Entry 9DJ7 (electron microscopy, 3.80 A resolution); this record covers chains A and B of the 3 polymer chains in the assembly.

== Chain A ==
Molecule: Dynein heavy chain, cytoplasmic
From: Saccharomyces cerevisiae
UniProtKB: P36022 (DYHC_YEAST); the construct has insertions or renumbered stretches relative to UniProt, so the offset changes along the chain: 1220-1494 = UniProt 1218-1492; 1510-4092 = UniProt 1510-4092
Amino-acid sequence (2875 residues; each row starts with the number of its first residue; note: 15 numbers in that range are skipped by the numbering (no residue carries them; nothing is unmodelled there); a row labelled like 1494A-1494Q holds insertion residues (1494A, then the next letters in order)):
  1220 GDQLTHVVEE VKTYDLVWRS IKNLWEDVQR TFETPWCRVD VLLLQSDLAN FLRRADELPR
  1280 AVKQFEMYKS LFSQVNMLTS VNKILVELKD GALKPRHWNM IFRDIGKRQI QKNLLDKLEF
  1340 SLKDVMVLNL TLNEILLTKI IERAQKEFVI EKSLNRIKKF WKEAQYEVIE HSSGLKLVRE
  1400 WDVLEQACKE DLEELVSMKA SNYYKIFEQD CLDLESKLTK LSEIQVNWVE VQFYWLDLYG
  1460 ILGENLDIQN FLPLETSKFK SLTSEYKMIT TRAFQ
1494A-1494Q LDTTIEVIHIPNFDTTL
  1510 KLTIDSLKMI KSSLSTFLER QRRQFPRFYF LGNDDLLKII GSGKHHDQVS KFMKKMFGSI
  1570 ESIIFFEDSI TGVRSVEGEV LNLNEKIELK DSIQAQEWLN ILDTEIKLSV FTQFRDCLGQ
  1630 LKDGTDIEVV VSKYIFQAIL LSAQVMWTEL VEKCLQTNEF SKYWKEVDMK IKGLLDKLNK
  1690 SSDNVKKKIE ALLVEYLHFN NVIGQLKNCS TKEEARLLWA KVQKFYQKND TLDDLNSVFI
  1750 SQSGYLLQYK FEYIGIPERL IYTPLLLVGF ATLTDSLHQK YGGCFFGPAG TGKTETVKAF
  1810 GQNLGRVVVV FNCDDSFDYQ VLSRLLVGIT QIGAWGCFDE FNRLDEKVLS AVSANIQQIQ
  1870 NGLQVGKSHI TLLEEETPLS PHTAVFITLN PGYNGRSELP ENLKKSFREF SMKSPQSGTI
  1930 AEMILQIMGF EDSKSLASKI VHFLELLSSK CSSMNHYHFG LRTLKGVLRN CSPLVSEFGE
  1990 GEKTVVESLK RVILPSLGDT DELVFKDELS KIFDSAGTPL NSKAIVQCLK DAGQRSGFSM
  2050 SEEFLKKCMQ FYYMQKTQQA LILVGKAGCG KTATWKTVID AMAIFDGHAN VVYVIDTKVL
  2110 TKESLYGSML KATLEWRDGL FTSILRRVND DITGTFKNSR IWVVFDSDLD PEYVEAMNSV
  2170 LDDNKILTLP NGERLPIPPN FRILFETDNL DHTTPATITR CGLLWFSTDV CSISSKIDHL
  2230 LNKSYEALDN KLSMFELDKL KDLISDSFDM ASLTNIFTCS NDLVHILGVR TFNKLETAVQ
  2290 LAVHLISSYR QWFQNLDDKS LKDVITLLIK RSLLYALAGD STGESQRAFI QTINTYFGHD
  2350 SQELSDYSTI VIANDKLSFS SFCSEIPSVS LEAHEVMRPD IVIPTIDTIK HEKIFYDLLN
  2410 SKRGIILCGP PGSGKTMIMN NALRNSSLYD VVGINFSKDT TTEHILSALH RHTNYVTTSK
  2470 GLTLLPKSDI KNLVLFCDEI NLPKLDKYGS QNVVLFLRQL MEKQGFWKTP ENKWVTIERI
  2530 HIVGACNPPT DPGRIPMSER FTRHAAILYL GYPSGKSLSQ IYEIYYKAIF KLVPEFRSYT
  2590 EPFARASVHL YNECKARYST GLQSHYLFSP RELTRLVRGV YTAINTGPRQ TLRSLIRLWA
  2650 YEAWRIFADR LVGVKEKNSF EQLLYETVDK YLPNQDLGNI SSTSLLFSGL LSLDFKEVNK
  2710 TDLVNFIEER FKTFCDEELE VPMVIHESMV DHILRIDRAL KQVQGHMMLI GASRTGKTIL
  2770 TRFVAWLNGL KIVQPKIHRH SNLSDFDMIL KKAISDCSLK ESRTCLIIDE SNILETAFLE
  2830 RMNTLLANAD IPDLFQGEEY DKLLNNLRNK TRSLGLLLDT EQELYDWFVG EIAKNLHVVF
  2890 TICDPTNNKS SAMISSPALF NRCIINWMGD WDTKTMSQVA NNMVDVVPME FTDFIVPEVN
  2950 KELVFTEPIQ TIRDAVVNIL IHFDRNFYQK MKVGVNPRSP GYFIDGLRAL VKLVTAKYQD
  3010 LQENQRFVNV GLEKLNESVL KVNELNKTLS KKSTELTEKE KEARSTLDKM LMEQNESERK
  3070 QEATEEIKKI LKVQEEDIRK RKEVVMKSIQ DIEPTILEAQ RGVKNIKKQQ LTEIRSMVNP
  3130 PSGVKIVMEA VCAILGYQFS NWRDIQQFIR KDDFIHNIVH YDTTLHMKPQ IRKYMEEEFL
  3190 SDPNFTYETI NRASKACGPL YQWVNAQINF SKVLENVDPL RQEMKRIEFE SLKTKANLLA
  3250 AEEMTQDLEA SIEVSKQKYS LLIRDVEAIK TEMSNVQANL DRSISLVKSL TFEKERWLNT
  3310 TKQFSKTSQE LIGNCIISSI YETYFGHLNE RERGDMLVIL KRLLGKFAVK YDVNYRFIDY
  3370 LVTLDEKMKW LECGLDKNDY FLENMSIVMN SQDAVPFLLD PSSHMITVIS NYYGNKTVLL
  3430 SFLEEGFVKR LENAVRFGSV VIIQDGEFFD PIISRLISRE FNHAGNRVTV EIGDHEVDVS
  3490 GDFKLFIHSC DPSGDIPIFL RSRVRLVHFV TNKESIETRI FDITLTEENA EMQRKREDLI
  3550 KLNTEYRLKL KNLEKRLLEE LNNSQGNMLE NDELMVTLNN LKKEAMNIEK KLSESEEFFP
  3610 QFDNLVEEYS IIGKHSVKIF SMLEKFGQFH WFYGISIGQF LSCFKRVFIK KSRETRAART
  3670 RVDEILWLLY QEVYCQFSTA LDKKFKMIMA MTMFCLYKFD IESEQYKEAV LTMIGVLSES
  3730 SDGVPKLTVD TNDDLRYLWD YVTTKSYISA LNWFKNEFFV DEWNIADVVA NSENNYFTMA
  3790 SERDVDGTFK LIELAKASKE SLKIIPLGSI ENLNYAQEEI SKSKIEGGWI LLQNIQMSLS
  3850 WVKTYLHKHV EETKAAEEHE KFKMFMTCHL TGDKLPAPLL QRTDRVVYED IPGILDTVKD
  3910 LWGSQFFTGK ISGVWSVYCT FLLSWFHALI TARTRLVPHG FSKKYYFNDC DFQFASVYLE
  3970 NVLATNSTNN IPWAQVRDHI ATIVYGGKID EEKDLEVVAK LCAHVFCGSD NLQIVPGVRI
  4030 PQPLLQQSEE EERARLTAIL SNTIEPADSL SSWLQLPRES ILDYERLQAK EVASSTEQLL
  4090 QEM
Unresolved in the structure: 1220-1432, 1494A-1494Q, 2026, 2238-2244, 2347-2348, 2362-2365, 2468-2470, 2683-2685, 3035-3288, 3574-3581, 3660-3668, 3738-3739, 3862-3867, 3915-3921, 4092
Differences from the reference sequence: conflict Gly-1220 (Asn1218 in P36022), Phe-1575 (Leu in P36022), Ser-1578 (Phe in P36022), Glu-1668 (Gln in P36022), Val-1777 (Ile in P36022), Val-1984 (Ile in P36022), Val-2936 (Ile in P36022), Gln-3266 (Arg in P36022), Gly-3343 (Ala in P36022), Val-3444 (Ile in P36022), Arg-3556 (Lys in P36022), Asp-3742 (Asn in P36022), Val-3895 (Phe in P36022), Asp-4072 (Asn in P36022)
Metal / ion sites: Mg2+: Thr-1803, Asp-1848 (together with ADP)
Ligand contacts:
  - ADP (adenosine-5'-diphosphate), molecule 1: Leu-1769, Ile-1770, Gly-1799, Thr-1800, Gly-1801, Lys-1802, Thr-1803, Glu-1804, Asp-1848, Glu-1849, Thr-1897, Ile-1929, Leu-1970, Arg-1971, Lys-1974, Asp-2172, Arg-2209
  - ADP, molecule 2: Val-2391, Ile-2392, Pro-2393, Thr-2394, Thr-2397, Pro-2420, Gly-2421, Ser-2422, Gly-2423, Lys-2424, Thr-2425, Met-2426, Pro-2562, Ile-2570, Tyr-2571, Tyr-2574, Pro-2619, Arg-2620, Thr-2623
  - ADP, molecule 3: Val-2730, Pro-2731, Met-2732, Val-2733, His-2735, Ser-2762, Arg-2763, Thr-2764, Gly-2765, Lys-2766, Thr-2767, Ile-2768, Thr-2890, Cys-2892, Trp-2920, Val-2928, Ile-2993, Arg-2997, Arg-3512
  - ATP (adenosine-5'-triphosphate): Phe-2047, Ser-2048, Phe-2053, Lys-2075, Ala-2076, Gly-2077, Cys-2078, Gly-2079, Lys-2080, Thr-2081, Ala-2082, Glu-2195, Val-2219, Cys-2220, Ser-2224, Lys-2225, His-2228, Leu-2229, Arg-2507, Glu-2511, Arg-2549, Arg-2552
From the paper describing this entry:
  - mutagenesis - D2868K: increased catalytic activity
  - mutagenesis - D2868K: unchanged binding to Lis1 (citing earlier work)

== Chain B ==
Molecule: Nuclear distribution protein PAC1
From: Saccharomyces cerevisiae
UniProtKB: P39946 (LIS1_YEAST); numbering as in UniProt (aligned over 1-494)
Amino-acid sequence (495 residues; each row starts with the number of its first residue; numbering starts at 0):
     0 GMTNWQQQLP LTDTQKNELD KSVLRYLNWN YKQTVRHEHA QDYESVRHAI VTLSGFLLQE
    60 SVDRQEFISN NDTSNESMVD IDELLLPKKW NSIVRLQKKI IELEQNTETL VSQIKDLNTQ
   120 VSELAQFKPT TSNGTSAHNV LKWIPRNLPS CLINVESSVT SVKLHPNLPI VFVATDHGKL
   180 YAFDLFNYTI PLASLQSHTK AITSMDVLFT NYTNSSKKNY LVIVTASKDL QIHVFKWVSE
   240 ECKFQQIRSL LGHEHIVSAV KIWQKNNDVH IASCSRDQTV KIWDFHNGWS LKTFQPHSQW
   300 VRSIDVLGDY IISGSHDTTL RLTHWPSGNG LSVGTGHEFP IEKVKFIHFI EDSPEIRFRT
   360 PSTDRYKNWG MQYCVSASRD RTIKIWEIPL PTLMAHRAPI PNPTDSNFRC VLTLKGHLSW
   420 VRDISIRGQY LFSCADDKSV RCWDLNTGQC LHVWEKLHTG FVNCLDLDVD FDSNVTPRQM
   480 MVTGGLDCKS NVFMR
Unresolved in the structure: 0-138, 214-215, 351-354, 393-396, 401-404
Differences from the reference sequence: expression tag (0)
From the paper describing this entry:
  - mutagenesis - R275A/R301A/R378A/W419A/K437A: abolished catalytic activity with Dynein heavy chain, cytoplasmic (chain A)
  - mutagenesis - R275A/R301A/R378A/W419A/K437A: abolished binding to Dynein heavy chain, cytoplasmic (chain A) (citing earlier work)

== Chain A / chain B interface ==
Residue-residue contacts - 26 pairs, chain A then chain B:
  Asp-2934(A) with Gln-244(B), hydrogen bond (backbone-side chain)
  Val-2935(A) with Gln-244(B)
  Val-2936(A) with Gln-245(B)
  Pro-2937(A) with Gln-245(B)
  Glu-2939(A) with Arg-247(B), salt bridge; Ser-248(B), hydrogen bond (backbone-backbone)
  Phe-2940(A) with Ser-248(B); Leu-250(B)
  Gln-2959(A) with Asn-286(B), hydrogen bond; Trp-288(B)
  Thr-2960(A) with Arg-247(B); Asn-286(B)
  Arg-2962(A) with Ile-246(B), hydrogen bond (side chain-backbone)
  Tyr-3007(A) with His-232(B); Gln-245(B)
  Gln-3011(A) with Gln-195(B); Ser-196(B); His-197(B); Thr-198(B)
  Gln-3014(A) with Thr-198(B)
  Arg-3015(A) with His-176(B), hydrogen bond; Gln-195(B); Thr-198(B), hydrogen bond (side chain-backbone); Lys-199(B)
  Asn-3018(A) with Thr-198(B), hydrogen bond; Lys-199(B)
Interface residues without a listed pair, chain B (18 interface residues in all): Asp-175, Gln-230, His-285

== Summary ==
14 residues of chain A and 18 residues of chain B are in contact; the contacts include 7 hydrogen bonds and 1
salt bridge. Among the polar pairs are Glu-2939(A)/Arg-247(B), Asp-2934(A)/Gln-244(B) and
Gln-2959(A)/Asn-286(B). The paper reports that D2868K of chain A increases catalytic activity;
R275A/R301A/R378A/W419A/K437A of chain B abolish catalytic activity with Dynein heavy chain, cytoplasmic
(chain A).
Chain A is Dynein heavy chain, cytoplasmic and chain B is Nuclear distribution protein PAC1, both from
Saccharomyces cerevisiae; the structure, CryoEM structures of yeast cytoplasmic dynein in the presence of ATP
and Lis1, was determined by electron microscopy (same publication as 9DJU, 9DJZ, 9DK0, 9DKH, 9DKM, 9DKX and 6
further entries).
